PDB entry 5XO1 | X-ray diffraction, 2.23 A resolution | chains A and B

[Chain A (and B)]
Molecule: Isochorismate lyase
Source organism: Vibrio anguillarum 775
Notes: chain B of this document is another copy of the same molecule, construct and numbering; everything in this record applies to it too
UniProt: Q5DK16 (Q5DK16_VIBA7); residues 1-217 here = UniProt positions 1-217
Sequence (219 residues; row label = number of the first residue in the row; numbers below 1 keep their minus sign (Gly-1 is residue -1)):
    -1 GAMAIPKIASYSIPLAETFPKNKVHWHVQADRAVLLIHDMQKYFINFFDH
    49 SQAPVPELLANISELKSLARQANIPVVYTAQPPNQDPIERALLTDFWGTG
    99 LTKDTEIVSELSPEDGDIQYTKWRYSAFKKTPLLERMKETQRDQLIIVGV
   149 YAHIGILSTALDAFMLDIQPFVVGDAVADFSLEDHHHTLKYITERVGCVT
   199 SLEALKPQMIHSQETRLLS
Not modelled in the structure: -1 to 4, 208-217 (chain B: -1 to 3, 208-217)
Sequence notes: expression tag (-1 to 0)

[Interface between chain A and chain B]
Pairs across the interface (70; chain A residue first):
  Lys21(A) - Phe94(B)
  Val22(A) - Asp93(B)
  Val22(A) - Phe94(B)  hydrophobic
  Trp24(A) - Leu90(B)  hydrophobic
  Trp24(A) - Asp93(B)  hydrogen bond
  Ala89(A) - Asp165(B)
  Leu90(A) - Trp24(B)  hydrophobic
  Leu90(A) - Phe162(B)
  Leu90(A) - Asp165(B)
  Leu90(A) - Ile166(B)
  Leu90(A) - Gln167(B)
  Leu91(A) - Phe162(B)  hydrophobic
  Asp93(A) - Val22(B)
  Asp93(A) - Trp24(B)  hydrogen bond
  Phe94(A) - Lys21(B)
  Phe94(A) - Val22(B)  hydrophobic
  Phe94(A) - Phe162(B)  hydrophobic
  Phe94(A) - Ile190(B)
  Phe94(A) - Thr191(B)
  Phe94(A) - Glu192(B)
  Phe94(A) - Arg193(B)
  Phe94(A) - Val194(B)
  Phe94(A) - Gly195(B)
  Trp95(A) - Arg193(B)
  Arg122(A) - Met163(B)  hydrogen bond (side chain-backbone)
  Arg122(A) - Asp165(B)  salt bridge
  Tyr123(A) - Leu159(B)  hydrophobic
  Tyr123(A) - Phe162(B)
  Tyr123(A) - Met163(B)
  Tyr123(A) - Arg193(B)  hydrogen bond (side chain-backbone)
  Ser124(A) - Met163(B)  hydrogen bond (backbone-side chain)
  Lys127(A) - Lys127(B)
  Lys127(A) - Asp160(B)  salt bridge
  Lys127(A) - Met163(B)
  His151(A) - Tyr189(B)  hydrogen bond (backbone-side chain)
  His151(A) - Arg193(B)  hydrogen bond
  Ile152(A) - Tyr189(B)
  Ile152(A) - Arg193(B)
  Leu155(A) - Tyr189(B)
  Ser156(A) - Leu159(B)
  Leu159(A) - Tyr123(B)  hydrophobic
  Leu159(A) - Ser156(B)
  Leu159(A) - Leu159(B)  hydrophobic
  Asp160(A) - Lys127(B)  salt bridge
  Phe162(A) - Leu90(B)  hydrophobic
  Phe162(A) - Leu91(B)  hydrophobic
  Phe162(A) - Phe94(B)  hydrophobic
  Phe162(A) - Tyr123(B)
  Met163(A) - Arg122(B)  hydrogen bond (backbone-side chain)
  Met163(A) - Ser124(B)
  Asp165(A) - Ala89(B)
  Asp165(A) - Leu90(B)
  Asp165(A) - Arg122(B)  salt bridge
  Ile166(A) - Leu90(B)
  Gln167(A) - Leu90(B)
  Phe178(A) - Arg193(B)
  His185(A) - His185(B)  hydrogen bond
  Tyr189(A) - His151(B)  hydrogen bond (side chain-backbone)
  Tyr189(A) - Ile152(B)
  Tyr189(A) - Leu155(B)
  Thr191(A) - Phe94(B)
  Glu192(A) - Phe94(B)
  Arg193(A) - Phe94(B)
  Arg193(A) - Trp95(B)
  Arg193(A) - Tyr123(B)  hydrogen bond (backbone-side chain)
  Arg193(A) - His151(B)  hydrogen bond
  Arg193(A) - Ile152(B)
  Arg193(A) - Phe178(B)
  Val194(A) - Phe94(B)
  Gly195(A) - Phe94(B)
Interface residues without a listed pair, chain A (34 interface residues in all): Leu164, Ile190
Interface residues without a listed pair, chain B (34 interface residues in all): Leu164

[Overview]
The chain A/chain B interface involves 34 residues from each chain, with 12 hydrogen bonds and 4 salt bridges.
Polar pairs include Arg122(A)-Asp165(B), Lys127(A)-Asp160(B) and Trp24(A)-Asp93(B).
Both chains are Isochorismate lyase (Vibrio anguillarum 775). Entry 5XO1 (Crystal structure of the
isochorismatase domain of VabB from Vibrio anguillarum 775) was determined by X-ray diffraction together with
5XO0 from the same study.
